Entry 4JVE (X-ray diffraction, 2.30 A resolution); this record covers chain A.

== Chain A ==
Molecule: E3 ubiquitin-protein ligase Mdm2
Source organism: Homo sapiens
Notes: EC 6.3.2.-
UniProtKB: Q00987 (MDM2_HUMAN); numbering as in UniProt (aligned over 18-111)
Chain sequence (96 residues; row label = number of the first residue in the row):
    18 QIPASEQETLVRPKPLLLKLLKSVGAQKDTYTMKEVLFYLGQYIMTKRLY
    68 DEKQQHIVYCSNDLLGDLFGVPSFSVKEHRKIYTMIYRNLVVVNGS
Disordered / not traced: 86, 111-113
Sequence notes: expression tag (112-113)
Cystine bridges: Cys-77 forms a disulfide with the same residue of a neighbouring copy of this chain
Small-molecule neighbours: 1MQ ((2R,3E)-2-[(2S,3R,6S)-2,3-bis(4-chlorophenyl)-6-(4-fluorobenzyl)-5-oxomorpholin-4-yl]pent-3-enoic acid): Leu-54, Phe-55, Leu-57, Gly-58, Gln-59, Ile-61, Met-62, Tyr-67, Gln-71, Ile-74, Val-93, His-96, Ile-99, Tyr-100
Curated features (UniProtKB/Swiss-Prot):
  - mutagenesis: Gly-58 (G58A: No effect on its ability to induce apoptosis)

== Overview ==
Chain A binds compound 1MQ. Curated annotation (UniProt) lists one mutagenesis site.
Chain A is E3 ubiquitin-protein ligase Mdm2 (Homo sapiens); the structure, Co-crystal structure of MDM2 with
inhibitor (2R,3E)-2-[(2S,3R,6S)-2,3-bis(4-chlorophenyl)-6-(4-fluorobenzyl)-5-oxomorpholin-4-yl]pent-3-enoic
acid, was determined by X-ray diffraction, deposited together with 4JV7, 4JV9, 4JVR and 4JWR.
